4EC5 - chains A and B; structure by X-ray diffraction, 2.20 A resolution.

[Chain A (and B)]
Protein: General secretion pathway protein D
Source organism: Pseudomonas aeruginosa
Notes: chain B of this document is another copy of the same molecule, construct and numbering; everything in this record applies to it too
UniProt: P35818 (GSPD_PSEAE); residues 35-277 here = UniProt positions 35-277
Sequence (246 residues; each row starts with the number of its first residue):
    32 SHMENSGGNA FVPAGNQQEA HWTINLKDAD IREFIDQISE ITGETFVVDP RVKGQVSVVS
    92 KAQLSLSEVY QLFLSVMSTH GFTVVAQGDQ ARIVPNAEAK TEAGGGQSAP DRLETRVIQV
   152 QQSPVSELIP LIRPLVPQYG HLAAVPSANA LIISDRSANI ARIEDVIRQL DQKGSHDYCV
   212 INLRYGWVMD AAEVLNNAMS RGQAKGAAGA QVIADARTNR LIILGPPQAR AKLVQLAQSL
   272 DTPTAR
Not modelled in the structure: 32-40, 46-50, 129-139, 275-277 (chain B: 32-51, 128-142, 275-277)
Sequence notes: expression tag (32-34); engineered mutation Cys210 (Ser in P35818)
From the paper describing this entry:
  - self-association interface (contacts with another copy of this molecule); pairs are residue here / residue on that copy: Cys210-Cys210 (disulfide)

[Interface between chain A and chain B]
Inter-chain disulfides: Cys210(A)-Cys210(B)
Pairs across the interface (37; chain A residue first):
  Arg82(A) - Val116(B)
  Arg82(A) - Ala117(B)  hydrogen bond (side chain-backbone)
  Val115(A) - Asn127(B)
  Val116(A) - Thr114(B)
  Val116(A) - Val125(B)  hydrophobic
  Val116(A) - Pro126(B)
  Val116(A) - Asn127(B)
  Ala117(A) - Val125(B)
  Ala117(A) - Pro126(B)  hydrogen bond (backbone-backbone)
  Ala117(A) - Asn127(B)
  Gln118(A) - Asp80(B)
  Gln118(A) - Arg123(B)
  Gln118(A) - Val125(B)
  Ser157(A) - Thr249(B)
  Glu158(A) - Asn213(B)
  Glu158(A) - Arg215(B)  salt bridge
  Pro161(A) - Arg251(B)
  His207(A) - Asn213(B)  hydrogen bond (backbone-side chain)
  Asp208(A) - Val211(B)
  Asp208(A) - Ile212(B)
  Asp208(A) - Asn213(B)  hydrogen bond (side chain-backbone)
  Tyr209(A) - Cys210(B)
  Tyr209(A) - Val211(B)  hydrogen bond (backbone-backbone)
  Tyr209(A) - Arg251(B)  hydrogen bond
  Cys210(A) - Tyr209(B)
  Cys210(A) - Cys210(B)  disulfide
  Val211(A) - Asp208(B)
  Val211(A) - Tyr209(B)  hydrogen bond (backbone-backbone)
  Ile212(A) - Asp208(B)
  Asn213(A) - Ser206(B)
  Asn213(A) - His207(B)  hydrogen bond (side chain-backbone)
  Asn213(A) - Asp208(B)  hydrogen bond
  Arg251(A) - Tyr209(B)  hydrogen bond
  Pro258(A) - Gln269(B)
  Arg261(A) - Ile212(B)
  Arg261(A) - Gln269(B)
  Gln269(A) - Asp208(B)
Interface residues without a listed pair, chain A (24 interface residues in all): Thr114, Gly119, Val125, Pro126, Gly205
Interface residues without a listed pair, chain B (21 interface residues in all): Glu158

[Summary]
The interface between chain A and chain B involves 24 residues on one side and 21 on the other, with 1
disulfide bond, 10 hydrogen bonds and 1 salt bridge. Among the polar pairs are Glu158(A)-Arg215(B),
Arg82(A)-Ala117(B) and His207(A)-Asn213(B). The paper reports a self-association interface involving
Cys210(A).
Both chains are General secretion pathway protein D (Pseudomonas aeruginosa). Entry 4EC5 (Crystal structure of
the S210C (dimer) mutant from the N-terminal domain of the secretin XcpQ from ...) was determined by X-ray
diffraction, deposited together with 4E9J.
